Entry 7QB4 (X-ray diffraction, 2.50 A resolution); this record covers chains A and B.

[Chain A (and B)]
Molecule: Acetylcholinesterase
Organism: Mus musculus
Notes: EC 3.1.1.7; chain B of this document is another copy of the same molecule, construct and numbering; everything in this record applies to it too
UniProt: P21836 (ACES_MOUSE); residues 1-543 here correspond to UniProt positions 32-574 (UniProt number = residue number + 31)
Chain sequence (543 residues; numbered 1 to 543; the number before each row is that of its first residue):
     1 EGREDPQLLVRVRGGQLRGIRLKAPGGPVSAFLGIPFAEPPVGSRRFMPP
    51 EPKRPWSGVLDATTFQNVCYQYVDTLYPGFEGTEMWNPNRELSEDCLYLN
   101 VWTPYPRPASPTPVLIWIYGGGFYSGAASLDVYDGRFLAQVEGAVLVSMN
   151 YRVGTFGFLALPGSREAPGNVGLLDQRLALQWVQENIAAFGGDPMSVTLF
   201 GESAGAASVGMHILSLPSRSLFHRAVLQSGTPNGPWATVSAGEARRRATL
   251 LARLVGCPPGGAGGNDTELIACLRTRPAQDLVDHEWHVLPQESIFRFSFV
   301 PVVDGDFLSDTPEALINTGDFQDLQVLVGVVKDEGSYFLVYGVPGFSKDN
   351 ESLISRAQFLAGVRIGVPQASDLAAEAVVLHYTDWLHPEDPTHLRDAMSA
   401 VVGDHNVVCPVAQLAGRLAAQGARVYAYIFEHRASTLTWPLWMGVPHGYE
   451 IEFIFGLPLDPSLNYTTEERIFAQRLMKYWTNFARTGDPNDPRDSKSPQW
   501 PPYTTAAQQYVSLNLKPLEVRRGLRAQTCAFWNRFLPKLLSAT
Unresolved in the structure: 259-264 (chain B: 1-3, 260-264)
Disulfides: C69-C96, C257-C272, C409-C529
Glycans and other covalent adducts: N-acetylglucosamine (NAG) linked to N350, N464
Small-molecule neighbours:
  - 9YU (2-[2-[2-[2-[2-[2-(2-methoxyethoxy)ethoxy]ethoxy]ethoxy]ethoxy]ethoxy]ethanol): A377, L380, H381, Q527, A530, F531, F535
  - AJ9 (3,4-dimethyl-7-[[1-(phenylmethyl)piperidin-4-yl]methoxy]chromen-2-one): D74, Y124, W286, S293, I294, F295, F297, F338, Y341
  - 2-(2-methoxyethoxy)ethanol (PG0), molecule 1: I20, L22, L33, T63, T64, F65, R90, R136
  - 2-(2-methoxyethoxy)ethanol (PG0), molecule 2: L33, G34, P36, K53, L60, D61, A62, T64, Q66, Y98
  - 2-(2-methoxyethoxy)ethanol (PG0), molecule 3: W56, S57, G58, V59, L60
  - 2-(2-methoxyethoxy)ethanol (PG0), molecule 4: T112, P113, E142, G143, A144, R485
  - 2-(2-methoxyethoxy)ethanol (PG0), molecule 5: Q140, V141, E142, G143
  - 2-(2-methoxyethoxy)ethanol (PG0), molecule 6: R274, T275, R276, P277
  - 2-(2-methoxyethoxy)ethanol (PG0), molecule 7: V303, D304, G305, S309, D310
  - 2-(2-methoxyethoxy)ethanol (PG0), molecule 8: D320, Q322, A420, Q421, G422
  - 2-(2-methoxyethoxy)ethanol (PG0), molecule 9: K332, D333, R395, D396, L441, W442
  - 2-(2-methoxyethoxy)ethanol (PG0), molecule 10: H381, Y382, T383, D384, H393, A400
  - 2-(2-methoxyethoxy)ethanol (PG0), molecule 11: Q413, G416, R417, A420, T505, R534
Swiss-Prot annotation at these positions:
  - active site: S203 (Acyl-ester intermediate), E334 (Charge relay system), H447 (Charge relay system)
  - glycosylation (N-linked (GlcNAc...) asparagine): N265, N350, N464
Reported in the primary citation:
  - binding site for AJ9: W286, F295, Y341

[Interface between chain A and chain B]
Contacting residue pairs - 30 pairs, chain A then chain B:
  L373(A) with F535(B), hydrophobic
  E376(A) with K538(B), salt bridge
  A377(A) with F535(B), hydrophobic
  L380(A) with R534(B); F535(B), hydrophobic
  H381(A) with Q527(B)
  T383(A) with Q527(B), hydrogen bond (backbone-side chain)
  W385(A) with Q508(B), hydrogen bond (backbone-side chain); Q527(B), hydrogen bond (backbone-side chain); A530(B); R534(B)
  L386(A) with Q508(B); R522(B); G523(B)
  H387(A) with R522(B)
  Q508(A) with W385(B); L386(B)
  R522(A) with L386(B)
  G523(A) with L386(B)
  A526(A) with W385(B), hydrophobic
  Q527(A) with H381(B); T383(B); W385(B), hydrogen bond (side chain-backbone)
  A530(A) with W385(B)
  R534(A) with W385(B)
  F535(A) with A377(B), hydrophobic; L380(B), hydrophobic; F535(B), hydrophobic
  K538(A) with L373(B)
  A542(A) with L373(B), hydrophobic
Interface residues without a listed pair, chain A (22 interface residues in all): D384, A506, L539
Interface residues without a listed pair, chain B (22 interface residues in all): D384, H387, A506, A507, A526, L539, A542

[Overview]
Chain A and chain B each contribute 22 residues to their interface, with 4 hydrogen bonds and 1 salt bridge.
Among the polar pairs are E376(A)-K538(B), T383(A)-Q527(B) and W385(A)-Q508(B). Ligands of chain A: compound
AJ9, 11 copies of 2-(2-methoxyethoxy)ethanol and compound 9YU. The paper reports a binding site for AJ9 at
W286(A), F295(A) and Y341(A).
Chain A and chain B are both Acetylcholinesterase (Mus musculus); the structure, Mus Musculus
Acetylcholinesterase in complex with 7-[(1-benzylpiperidin-3-yl)methoxy]-3,4-dimethyl-2H-chromen-2-one, was
determined by X-ray diffraction together with 7P4F, 7P4H and 7QAK from the same study.
